PDB entry 2VPX | X-ray diffraction, 3.10 A resolution | chains C and G of the 6 polymer chains in the assembly

# Chain C
Name: Hypothetical membrane spanning protein
Source organism: Thermus thermophilus
UniProt: Q72LA6 (Q72LA6_THET2); residue numbers follow UniProt; this construct covers 1-253
Chain sequence (253 residues; row label = number of the first residue in the row):
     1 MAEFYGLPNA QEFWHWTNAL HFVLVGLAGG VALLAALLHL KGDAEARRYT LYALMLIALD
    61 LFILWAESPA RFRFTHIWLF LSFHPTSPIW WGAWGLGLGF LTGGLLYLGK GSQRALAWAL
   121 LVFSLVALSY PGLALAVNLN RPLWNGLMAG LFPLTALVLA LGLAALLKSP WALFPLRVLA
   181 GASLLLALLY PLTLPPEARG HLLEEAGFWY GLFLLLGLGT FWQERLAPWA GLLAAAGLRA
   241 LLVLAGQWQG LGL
Disordered / not traced: 1, 253
Covalent attachments: ubiquinone-1 (UQ1) linked to Tyr130
Small-molecule neighbours: ubiquinone-1 (UQ1): Asn18, His21, Phe22, Leu61, Leu64, Trp65, Glu67, His76, Leu79, Ile89, Gly92, Ala93, Leu96

# Chain G
Name: Hypothetical membrane spanning protein
Source organism: Thermus thermophilus
UniProt: Q72LA6 (Q72LA6_THET2); residues 0-252 here correspond to UniProt positions 1-253 (UniProt number = residue number + 1)
Chain sequence (253 residues; each row starts with the number of its first residue; numbering starts at 0):
     0 MAEFYGLPNA QEFWHWTNAL HFVLVGLAGG VALLAALLHL KGDAEARRYT LYALMLIALD
    60 LFILWAESPA RFRFTHIWLF LSFHPTSPIW WGAWGLGLGF LTGGLLYLGK GSQRALAWAL
   120 LVFSLVALSY PGLALAVNLN RPLWNGLMAG LFPLTALVLA LGLAALLKSP WALFPLRVLA
   180 GASLLLALLY PLTLPPEARG HLLEEAGFWY GLFLLLGLGT FWQERLAPWA GLLAAAGLRA
   240 LLVLAGQWQG LGL
Disordered / not traced: 0, 252
Small-molecule neighbours: ubiquinone-1 (UQ1): Asn17, His20, Leu60, Leu63, Glu66, His75, Leu78, Phe79, Ile88, Gly91, Ala92, Tyr129

# How chain C and chain G interact
Pairs across the interface (36):
  Leu125(C) with Leu184(G), hydrophobic
  Ser129(C) with Leu184(G); Leu188(G)
  Leu133(C) with Leu188(G), hydrophobic; Leu191(G), hydrophobic; Thr192(G)
  Leu139(C) with Thr192(G); Pro194(G), hydrophobic
  Asn145(C) with Gly145(G)
  Gly146(C) with Asn144(G); Leu146(G); Thr192(G)
  Leu147(C) with Gly145(G); Leu146(G); Gly149(G)
  Ala149(C) with Leu185(G); Leu188(G); Thr192(G)
  Gly150(C) with Leu146(G); Leu185(G)
  Leu154(C) with Ala181(G), hydrophobic
  Phe174(C) with Phe173(G), hydrophobic; Pro174(G), hydrophobic
  Val178(C) with Leu178(G), hydrophobic
  Leu179(C) with Val177(G), hydrophobic
  Ala182(C) with Leu153(G), hydrophobic
  Leu185(C) with Leu124(G), hydrophobic; Ser128(G)
  Leu186(C) with Ala148(G); Gly149(G)
  Leu189(C) with Ser128(G); Ala148(G)
  Thr193(C) with Ala135(G); Gly145(G); Ala148(G)
  Pro195(C) with Leu138(G), hydrophobic
Other interface residues (no listed pair), chain C (25 interface residues in all): Ala136, Val137, Pro153, Pro175, Leu192, Leu194
Other interface residues (no listed pair), chain G (24 interface residues in all): Leu132, Pro152, Leu193

# In short
25 residues of chain C face 24 of chain G across their interface. Bound to chain G: ubiquinone-1. Ubiquinone-1
is covalently linked to Tyr130(C).
Both chains are Hypothetical membrane spanning protein (Thermus thermophilus). Entry 2VPX (Polysulfide
reductase with bound quinone (UQ1)) was determined by X-ray diffraction together with 2VPW, 2VPY and 2VPZ from
the same study.
